Entry 7SME (X-ray diffraction, 2.64 A resolution); this record covers chains A and B.

Chain A:
Molecule: Retinoblastoma-like protein 1
From: Homo sapiens
UniProtKB: P28749 (RBL1_HUMAN); the construct lacks a stretch of the UniProt sequence and is renumbered around it, so the offset changes along the chain: 391-593 = UniProt 391-593; 772-779 = UniProt 594-601; 780-886 = UniProt 780-886; 924-950 = UniProt 924-950; 1 more segments
Sequence (371 residues; each row starts with the number of its first residue; note: 221 numbers in that range are skipped by the numbering (no residue carries them; nothing is unmodelled there); a row labelled like 950A-950J holds insertion residues (950A, then the next letters in order)):
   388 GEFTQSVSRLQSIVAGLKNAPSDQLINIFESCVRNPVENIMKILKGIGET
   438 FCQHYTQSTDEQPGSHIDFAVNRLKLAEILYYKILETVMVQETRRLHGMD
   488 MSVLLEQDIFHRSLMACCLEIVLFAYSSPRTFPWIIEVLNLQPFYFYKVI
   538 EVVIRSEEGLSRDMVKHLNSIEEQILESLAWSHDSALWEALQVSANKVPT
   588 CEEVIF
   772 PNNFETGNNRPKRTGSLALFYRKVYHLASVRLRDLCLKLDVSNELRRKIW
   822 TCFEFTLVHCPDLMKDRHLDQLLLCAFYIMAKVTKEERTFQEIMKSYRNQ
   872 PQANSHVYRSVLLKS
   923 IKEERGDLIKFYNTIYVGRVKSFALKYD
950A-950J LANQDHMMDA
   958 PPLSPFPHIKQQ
Not modelled in the structure: 388, 772-783, 923-924, 950A-950J, 966-969
Construct notes: expression tag (388-390)
Swiss-Prot annotation at these positions:
  - modified residue: Ser961 (Phosphoserine)
What the authors report for this chain:
  - conformationally variable residues (side-chain flip): Met865
  - mutagenesis - N935A: abolished binding to E7 peptide
  - specificity-determining residues: Met865, Val939

Chain B:
Molecule: Histone deacetylase 1
Notes: EC 3.5.1.98, 3.5.1.-
UniProtKB: Q13547 (HDAC1_HUMAN); numbering as in UniProt (aligned over 413-422)
Sequence (10 residues; numbered 413 to 422; the number before each row is that of its first residue):
   413 RIACEEEFSD
Swiss-Prot annotation at these positions:
  - modified residue: Ser421 (Phosphoserine)
  - mutagenesis: Ser421 (S421A: Strongly decreases deacetylase activity, and disrupts interaction with NuRD and SIN3 complexes; S421D/E: Slightly decreases deacetylase activity)
What the authors report for this chain:
  - mutagenesis - R413D/A415Y/E417Y: increased binding to Rb

Chain A / chain B interface:
Residue-residue contacts (22):
  Tyr849(A) with Ala415(B), hydrogen bond (side chain-backbone); Cys416(B), hydrogen bond
  Ile850(A) with Ile414(B), hydrophobic
  Lys853(A) with Ala415(B)
  Thr860(A) with Cys416(B); Glu418(B), hydrogen bond
  Phe861(A) with Glu418(B), hydrogen bond (backbone-side chain); Phe420(B)
  Gln862(A) with Glu418(B), hydrogen bond (backbone-side chain); Glu419(B); Phe420(B)
  Met865(A) with Phe420(B), hydrophobic
  Tyr879(A) with Phe420(B), hydrophobic
  Asp929(A) with Phe420(B)
  Ile931(A) with Glu418(B)
  Tyr934(A) with Ile414(B); Ala415(B), hydrophobic
  Asn935(A) with Ala415(B); Cys416(B), hydrogen bond (side chain-backbone)
  Val939(A) with Ile414(B)
  Lys943(A) with Ile414(B)
  Leu947(A) with Ile414(B), hydrophobic
Also at the interface, not in a pair above, chain A (19 interface residues in all): Val854, Lys866, Arg880, Leu930
Also at the interface, not in a pair above, chain B (8 interface residues in all): Ser421, Asp422
From the paper, about this interface:
  - pairs named by the authors: Met865(A)-Phe420(B)
  - interface residues, chain A: Asn935(A)

Summary:
19 residues of chain A face 8 of chain B across their interface, with 6 hydrogen bonds. Polar contacts include
Tyr849(A)-Ala415(B), Tyr849(A)-Cys416(B) and Thr860(A)-Glu418(B). The authors report a contact between
Met865(A) and Phe420(B). The paper reports that N935A of chain A abolishes binding to E7 peptide; the
interface residue Asn935(A).
Chain A is Retinoblastoma-like protein 1 (Homo sapiens) and chain B is Histone deacetylase 1; the structure,
p107 pocket domain complexed with HDAC1 peptide, was determined by X-ray diffraction (same publication as
7SMC, 7SMD and 7SMF).
